PDB entry 1ZZ6 | X-ray diffraction, 2.00 A resolution | chains A and B

== Chain A (and B) ==
Molecule: Hydroxypropylphosphonic Acid Epoxidase
From: Streptomyces wedmorensis
Notes: EC 1.14.-.-; chain B of this document is another copy of the same molecule, construct and numbering; everything in this record applies to it too
UniProt: Q56185 (Q56185_STRWE); numbering as in UniProt (aligned over 1-198)
Sequence (198 residues; row label = number of the first residue in the row):
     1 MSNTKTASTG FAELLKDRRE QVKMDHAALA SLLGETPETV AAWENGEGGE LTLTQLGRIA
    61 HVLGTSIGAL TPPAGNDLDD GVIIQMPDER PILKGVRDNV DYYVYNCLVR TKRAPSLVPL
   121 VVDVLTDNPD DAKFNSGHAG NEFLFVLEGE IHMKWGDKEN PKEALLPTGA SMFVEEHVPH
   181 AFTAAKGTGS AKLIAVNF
Not modelled in the structure: 1-5, 97-101, 137-139, 158-161 (chain B: 1-5, 98-100, 137-140, 159-161)
Swiss-Prot annotation at these positions:
  - DNA-binding region: His-26 to Asn-45 (H-T-H motif)
  - binding site (substrate): Lys-23, Arg-97, Tyr-105, Asn-135 to His-138, Glu-142
  - binding site (Fe cation): His-138, Glu-142, His-180
  - mutagenesis: Lys-23 (K23A: Abolishes (S)-2-hydroxypropylphosphonic acid epoxidase activity), Tyr-105 (Y105F: Abolishes (S)-2-hydroxypropylphosphonic acid epoxidase activity), Glu-142 (E142A: Abolishes (S)-2-hydroxypropylphosphonic acid epoxidase activity)

== Interface between chain A and chain B ==
Contacting residue pairs - 58 pairs, chain A then chain B:
  Ala-7(A) with Leu-53(B)
  Ser-8(A) with Leu-53(B)
  Phe-11(A) with Leu-53(B), hydrophobic
  Arg-18(A) with Pro-115(B), hydrogen bond (side chain-backbone)
  Gln-21(A) with Val-118(B)
  Val-22(A) with Arg-110(B), hydrogen bond (backbone-side chain)
  Lys-23(A) with Leu-93(B); Tyr-105(B); Cys-107(B); Leu-120(B)
  Met-24(A) with Arg-110(B)
  Gly-48(A) with Leu-53(B)
  Gly-49(A) with Thr-52(B); Leu-53(B), hydrogen bond (backbone-backbone); Thr-54(B), hydrogen bond (backbone-backbone)
  Glu-50(A) with Thr-52(B)
  Leu-51(A) with Leu-51(B); Thr-52(B); Leu-53(B), hydrogen bond (backbone-backbone)
  Thr-52(A) with Gly-49(B); Glu-50(B); Leu-51(B)
  Leu-53(A) with Phe-11(B), hydrophobic; Gly-48(B); Gly-49(B), hydrogen bond (backbone-backbone); Leu-51(B), hydrogen bond (backbone-backbone)
  Thr-54(A) with Gly-49(B), hydrogen bond (side chain-backbone)
  Leu-56(A) with Leu-56(B), hydrophobic
  His-61(A) with Lys-112(B), hydrogen bond
  Gly-64(A) with Lys-112(B); Pro-115(B)
  Thr-65(A) with Ala-74(B); Pro-115(B)
  Ser-66(A) with Pro-72(B); Pro-73(B); Ala-74(B)
  Ile-67(A) with Thr-71(B)
  Gly-68(A) with Gly-68(B); Thr-71(B)
  Thr-71(A) with Ile-67(B); Gly-68(B)
  Pro-72(A) with Ser-66(B)
  Pro-73(A) with Ser-66(B)
  Ala-74(A) with Thr-65(B); Ser-66(B)
  Leu-93(A) with Val-22(B); Lys-23(B); Met-24(B)
  Lys-94(A) with Asp-25(B), salt bridge
  Tyr-105(A) with Lys-23(B)
  Arg-110(A) with Val-22(B)
  Lys-112(A) with His-61(B), hydrogen bond; Gly-64(B)
  Pro-115(A) with Arg-18(B), hydrogen bond (backbone-side chain); Gly-64(B); Thr-65(B)
  Val-118(A) with Gln-21(B)
  Leu-120(A) with Lys-23(B)
Also at the interface, not in a pair above, chain A (36 interface residues in all): Thr-111, Ser-116
Also at the interface, not in a pair above, chain B (38 interface residues in all): Ala-7, Ser-8, Ala-28, Thr-111, Ser-116

== In short ==
36 residues of chain A and 38 residues of chain B are in contact; the contacts include 11 hydrogen bonds and 1
salt bridge. Polar pairs include Lys-94(A)/Asp-25(B), Arg-18(A)/Pro-115(B) and Val-22(A)/Arg-110(B).
Chain A and chain B are both Hydroxypropylphosphonic Acid Epoxidase (Streptomyces wedmorensis); the structure,
Crystal Structure of Apo-HppE, was determined by X-ray diffraction, deposited together with 1ZZ7, 1ZZ8, 1ZZ9,
1ZZB and 1ZZC.
